Entry 3OEE (X-ray diffraction, 2.74 A resolution); this record covers chains A and G of the 9 polymer chains in the assembly.

# Chain A
Name: ATP synthase subunit alpha
Organism: Saccharomyces cerevisiae
Notes: EC 3.6.3.14
UniProtKB: P07251 (ATPA_YEAST); residues 1-510 here correspond to UniProt positions 36-545 (UniProt number = residue number + 35)
Sequence (510 residues; row label = number of the first residue in the row):
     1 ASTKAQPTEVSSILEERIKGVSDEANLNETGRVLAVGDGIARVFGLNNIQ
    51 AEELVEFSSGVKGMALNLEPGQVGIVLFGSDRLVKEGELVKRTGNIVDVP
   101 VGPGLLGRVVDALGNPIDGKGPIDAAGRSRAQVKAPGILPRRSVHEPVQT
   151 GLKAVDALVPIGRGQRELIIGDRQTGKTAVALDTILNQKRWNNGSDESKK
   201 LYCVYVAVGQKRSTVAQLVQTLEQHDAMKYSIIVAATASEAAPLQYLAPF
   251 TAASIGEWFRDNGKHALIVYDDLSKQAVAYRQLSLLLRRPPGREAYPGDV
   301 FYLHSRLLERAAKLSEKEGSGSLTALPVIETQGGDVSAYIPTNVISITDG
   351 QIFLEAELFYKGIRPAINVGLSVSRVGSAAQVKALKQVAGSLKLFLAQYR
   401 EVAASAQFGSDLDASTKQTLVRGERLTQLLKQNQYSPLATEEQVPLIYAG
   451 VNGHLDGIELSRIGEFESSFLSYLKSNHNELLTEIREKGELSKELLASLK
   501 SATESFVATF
Unresolved in the structure: 1-25, 408-409, 510
Construct notes: engineered mutation Ser-405 (Phe440 in P07251)
Metal / ion sites: Mg2+: Thr-178 (together with AMP-PNP)
Residues lining bound ligands: AMP-PNP (ANP; phosphoaminophosphonic acid-adenylate ester): Asp-172, Arg-173, Gln-174, Thr-175, Gly-176, Lys-177, Thr-178, Ala-179, Glu-330, Phe-359, Arg-364, Pro-365, Gln-432, Asn-433, Gln-434
Curated features (UniProtKB/Swiss-Prot):
  - binding site (ATP): Gly-171 to Thr-178
  - site: Ser-372 (Required for activity)
  - modified residue (Phosphoserine): Ser-22, Ser-143

# Chain G
Name: ATP synthase subunit gamma
Organism: Saccharomyces cerevisiae
Notes: EC 3.6.3.14
UniProtKB: P38077 (ATPG_YEAST); residues 1-278 here correspond to UniProt positions 34-311 (UniProt number = residue number + 33)
Sequence (278 residues; row label = number of the first residue in the row):
     1 ATLKEVEMRLKSIKNIEKITKTMKIVASTRLSKAEKAKISAKKMDEAEQL
    51 FYKNAETKNLDVEATETGAPKELIVAITSDKGLCGSIHSQLAKAVRRHLN
   101 DQPNADIVTIGDKIKMQLLRTHPNNIKLSINGIGKDAPTFQESALIADKL
   151 LSVMKAGTYPKISIFYNDPVSSLSFEPSEKPIFNAKTIEQSPSFGKFEID
   201 TDANVPRDLFEYTLANQMLTAMAQGYAAEISARRNAMDNASKNAGDMINR
   251 YSILYNRTRQAVITNELVDIITGASSLG
Unresolved in the structure: 61-70, 277-278

# Interface between chain A and chain G
Pairs across the interface (15):
  Pro-291(A) with Ile-270(G), hydrophobic
  Gly-292(A) with Leu-267(G)
  Arg-293(A) with Ile-263(G)
  Ala-295(A) with Ile-270(G)
  Glu-401(A) with Lys-18(G)
  Ala-404(A) with Lys-18(G); Thr-22(G)
  Ser-405(A) with Thr-22(G)
  Ser-410(A) with Arg-30(G)
  Asp-411(A) with Val-26(G); Thr-29(G); Arg-30(G), salt bridge; Asp-136(G)
  Leu-412(A) with Thr-29(G)
  Asp-413(A) with Thr-29(G)
Other interface residues (no listed pair), chain A (12 interface residues in all): Glu-294
Other interface residues (no listed pair), chain G (12 interface residues in all): Glu-266, Ile-271, Ala-274

# In short
Chain A and chain G each contribute 12 residues to their interface, with 1 salt bridge. The salt-bridged pair
is Asp-411(A)/Arg-30(G). Ligands of chain A: AMP-PNP. UniProt lists 8 ATP-binding residues on chain A.
Here chain A is ATP synthase subunit alpha and chain G is ATP synthase subunit gamma, both from Saccharomyces
cerevisiae. Entry 3OEE (Structure of four mutant forms of yeast F1 ATPase: alpha-F405S) was determined by
X-ray diffraction.
